PDB entry 4BJM | X-ray diffraction, 2.60 A resolution | chains A and B

Chain A (and B):
Protein: AVRM
Organism: Melampsora lini
Notes: chain B of this document is another copy of the same molecule, construct and numbering; everything in this record applies to it too
Reference sequence: Q2MV46 (Q2MV46_MELLI); residue numbers follow UniProt; this construct covers 46-280
Sequence (238 residues; each row starts with the number of its first residue):
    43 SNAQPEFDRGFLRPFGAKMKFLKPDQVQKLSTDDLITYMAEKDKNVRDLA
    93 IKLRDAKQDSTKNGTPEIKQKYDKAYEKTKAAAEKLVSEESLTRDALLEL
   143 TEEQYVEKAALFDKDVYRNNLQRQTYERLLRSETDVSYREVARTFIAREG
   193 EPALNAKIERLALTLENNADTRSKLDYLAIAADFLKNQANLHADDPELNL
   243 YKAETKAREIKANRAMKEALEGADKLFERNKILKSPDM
Not modelled in the structure: 43-45, 208-216 (chain B: 43-44, 211-216, 273-280)
Differences from the reference sequence: expression tag (43-45)

Chain A / chain B interface:
Contacting residue pairs - 75 pairs, chain A then chain B:
  Phe49(A) with Ala189(B); Arg190(B); Glu191(B); Gly192(B)
  Arg51(A) with Arg190(B), hydrogen bond (side chain-backbone); Glu191(B), salt bridge
  Leu54(A) with Ala189(B)
  Arg55(A) with Arg190(B), hydrogen bond (backbone-side chain)
  Pro56(A) with Arg190(B), hydrogen bond (backbone-side chain); Glu191(B)
  Phe57(A) with Val183(B), hydrophobic; Thr186(B); Phe187(B), hydrophobic; Arg190(B); Glu191(B), hydrogen bond (backbone-side chain); Gln230(B); His234(B)
  Gly58(A) with His234(B)
  Lys60(A) with Asp236(B)
  Lys86(A) with Glu182(B), salt bridge; Thr186(B)
  Arg89(A) with Arg185(B); Thr186(B)
  Asp90(A) with Arg185(B), salt bridge
  Ile93(A) with Ala189(B), hydrophobic
  Arg96(A) with Ala189(B), hydrogen bond (side chain-backbone)
  Tyr159(A) with Pro238(B), hydrophobic; Glu239(B), hydrogen bond
  Leu163(A) with Pro238(B), hydrophobic; Glu239(B); Leu242(B)
  Gln164(A) with Leu242(B)
  Thr167(A) with Glu175(B); Leu242(B)
  Tyr168(A) with Glu246(B), hydrogen bond
  Arg170(A) with Glu175(B), salt bridge; Val178(B)
  Leu171(A) with Leu171(B), hydrophobic; Glu175(B)
  Glu175(A) with Arg170(B), salt bridge; Leu171(B)
  Val183(A) with Phe57(B), hydrophobic
  Arg185(A) with Arg89(B)
  Thr186(A) with Arg89(B), hydrogen bond
  Phe187(A) with Phe57(B), hydrophobic
  Ile188(A) with Phe49(B)
  Ala189(A) with Phe49(B); Leu54(B); Ile93(B), hydrophobic; Arg96(B), hydrogen bond (backbone-side chain)
  Arg190(A) with Phe49(B); Arg51(B), hydrogen bond (backbone-side chain); Arg55(B); Pro56(B), hydrogen bond (side chain-backbone); Phe57(B); Gly58(B)
  Glu191(A) with Phe49(B); Arg51(B), salt bridge; Pro56(B); Phe57(B), hydrogen bond (side chain-backbone)
  Gly192(A) with Phe49(B)
  Gln230(A) with Phe57(B)
  His234(A) with Phe57(B), hydrogen bond (side chain-backbone); Gly58(B)
  Asp236(A) with Lys60(B)
  Pro238(A) with Tyr159(B), hydrophobic; Leu163(B), hydrophobic
  Glu239(A) with Tyr159(B), hydrogen bond; Leu163(B)
  Leu240(A) with Phe57(B), hydrophobic
  Leu242(A) with Leu163(B); Gln164(B); Thr167(B)
  Glu246(A) with Tyr168(B), hydrogen bond; Lys253(B), salt bridge
Also at the interface, not in a pair above, chain A (45 interface residues in all): Ala59, Met61, Glu83, Val178, Glu182, Asp237, Lys253
Also at the interface, not in a pair above, chain B (45 interface residues in all): Ala59, Met61, Glu83, Lys86, Ile188, Asp237, Leu240, Arg250

Summary:
Chain A and chain B each contribute 45 residues to their interface; the contacts include 15 hydrogen bonds and
7 salt bridges. Polar pairs include Arg51(A)-Glu191(B), Lys86(A)-Glu182(B) and Asp90(A)-Arg185(B).
Chain A and chain B are both AVRM (Melampsora lini); the structure, Crystal structure of the flax-rust
effector avrM, was determined by X-ray diffraction.
